PDB entry 5TBZ | X-ray diffraction, 7.00 A resolution (low resolution: residue-level contacts below are approximate; hydrogen-bond / salt-bridge calls are withheld) | chains D and J of the 5 polymer chains in the assembly

[Chain D]
Name: DNA-directed RNA polymerase subunit beta'
Source organism: Escherichia coli O157:H7
Notes: EC 2.7.7.6
Reference sequence: P0A8T8 (RPOC_ECO57); residue numbers follow UniProt; this construct covers 1-1407
Sequence (1407 residues; each row starts with the number of its first residue):
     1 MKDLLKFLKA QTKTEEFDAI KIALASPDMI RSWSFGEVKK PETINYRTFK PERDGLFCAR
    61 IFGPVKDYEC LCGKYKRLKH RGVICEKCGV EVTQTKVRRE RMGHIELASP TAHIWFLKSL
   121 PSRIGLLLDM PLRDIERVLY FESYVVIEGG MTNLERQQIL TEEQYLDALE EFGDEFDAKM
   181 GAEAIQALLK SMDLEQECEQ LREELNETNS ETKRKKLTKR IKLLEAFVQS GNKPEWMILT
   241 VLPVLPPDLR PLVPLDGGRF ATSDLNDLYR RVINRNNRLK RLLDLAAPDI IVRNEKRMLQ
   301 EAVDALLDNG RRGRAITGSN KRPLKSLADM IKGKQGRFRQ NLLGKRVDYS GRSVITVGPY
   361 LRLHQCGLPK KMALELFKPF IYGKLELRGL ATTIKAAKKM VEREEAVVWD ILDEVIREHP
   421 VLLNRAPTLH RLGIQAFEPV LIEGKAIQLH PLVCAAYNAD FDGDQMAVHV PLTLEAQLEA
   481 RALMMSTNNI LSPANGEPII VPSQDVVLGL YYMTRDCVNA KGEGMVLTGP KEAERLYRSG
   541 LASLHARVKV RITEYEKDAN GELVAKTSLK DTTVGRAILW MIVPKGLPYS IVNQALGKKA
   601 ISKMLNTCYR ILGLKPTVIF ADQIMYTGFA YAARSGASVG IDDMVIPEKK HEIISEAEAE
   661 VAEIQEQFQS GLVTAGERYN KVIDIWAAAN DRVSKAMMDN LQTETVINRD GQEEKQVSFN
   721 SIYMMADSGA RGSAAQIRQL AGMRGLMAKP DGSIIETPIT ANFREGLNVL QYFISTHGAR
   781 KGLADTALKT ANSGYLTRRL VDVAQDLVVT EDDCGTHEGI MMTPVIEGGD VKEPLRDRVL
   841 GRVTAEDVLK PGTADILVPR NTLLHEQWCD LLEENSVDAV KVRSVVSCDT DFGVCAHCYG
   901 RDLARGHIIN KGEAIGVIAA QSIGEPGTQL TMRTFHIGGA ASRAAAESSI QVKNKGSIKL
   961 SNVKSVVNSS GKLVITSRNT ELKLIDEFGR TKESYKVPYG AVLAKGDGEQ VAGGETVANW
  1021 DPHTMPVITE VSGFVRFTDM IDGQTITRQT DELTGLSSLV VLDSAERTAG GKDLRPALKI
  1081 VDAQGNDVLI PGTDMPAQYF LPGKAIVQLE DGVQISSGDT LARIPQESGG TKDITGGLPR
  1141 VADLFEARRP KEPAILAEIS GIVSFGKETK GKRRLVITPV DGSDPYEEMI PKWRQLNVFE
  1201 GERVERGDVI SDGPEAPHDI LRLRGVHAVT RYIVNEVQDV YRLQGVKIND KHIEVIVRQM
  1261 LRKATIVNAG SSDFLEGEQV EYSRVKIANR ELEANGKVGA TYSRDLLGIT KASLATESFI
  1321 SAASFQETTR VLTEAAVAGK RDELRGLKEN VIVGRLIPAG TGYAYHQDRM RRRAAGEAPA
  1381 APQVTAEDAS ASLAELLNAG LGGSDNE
Not modelled in the structure: 1-22, 43-65, 140-158, 937-940, 1371-1407
Cystine bridges: C70-C85
Curated features (UniProtKB/Swiss-Prot):
  - binding site (Zn(2+)): C70, C72, C85, C88, C814, C888, C895, C898
  - binding site (Mg(2+)): D460, D462, D464
  - modified residue: K972 (N6-acetyllysine)

[Chain J]
Name: Transcription termination/antitermination protein NusG
Source organism: Escherichia coli O157:H7
Reference sequence: P0AFG1 (NUSG_ECO57); numbering as in UniProt (aligned over 1-181)
Sequence (181 residues; row label = number of the first residue in the row):
     1 MSEAPKKRWY VVQAFSGFEG RVATSLREHI KLHNMEDLFG EVMVPTEEVV EIRGGQRRKS
    61 ERKFFPGYVL VQMVMNDASW HLVRSVPRVM GFIGGTSDRP APISDKEVDA IMNRLQQVGD
   121 KPRPKTLFEP GEMVRVNDGP FADFNGVVEE VDYEKSRLKV SVSIFGRATP VELDFSQVEK
   181 A
Not modelled in the structure: 1-7, 47-66, 118-124

[How chain D and chain J interact]
Contacting residue pairs (26; chain D residue first):
  K40(D) - G17(J)
  P41(D) - T46(J)
  E42(D) - S16(J)
  E42(D) - G67(J)
  D267(D) - V44(J)
  D267(D) - P45(J)
  R270(D) - P45(J)
  R270(D) - T46(J)
  N274(D) - G20(J)
  N274(D) - V44(J)
  R278(D) - G20(J)
  R278(D) - R21(J)
  R278(D) - A23(J)
  R278(D) - T24(J)
  R278(D) - V44(J)
  R281(D) - G17(J)
  R281(D) - F18(J)
  R281(D) - R21(J)
  L282(D) - R21(J)
  L282(D) - E28(J)
  L285(D) - R21(J)
  I290(D) - K31(J)
  I291(D) - E28(J)
  E295(D) - T24(J)
  A315(D) - E41(J)
  I316(D) - M43(J)
Other interface residues (no listed pair), chain D (18 interface residues in all): R271, N277, N294

[Summary]
18 residues of chain D face 15 of chain J across their interface. Curated annotation (UniProt) lists 8
Zn2+-binding residues and 3 Mg2+-binding residues on chain D.
Chain D is DNA-directed RNA polymerase subunit beta' and chain J is Transcription termination/antitermination
protein NusG, both from Escherichia coli O157:H7; the structure, E. Coli RNA Polymerase complexed with NusG,
was determined by X-ray diffraction.
